8Z3K - chains D and E of the 8 polymer chains in the assembly; structure by electron microscopy, 3.19 A resolution.

Chain D (and E):
Protein: Adenosine deaminase domain-containing protein
Organism: Limisphaera ngatamarikiensis
Notes: chain E of this document is another copy of the same molecule, construct and numbering; everything in this record applies to it too
UniProtKB: A0A6M1RED6 (A0A6M1RED6_9BACT); residue numbers follow UniProt; this construct covers 1-629
Chain sequence (635 residues; each row starts with the number of its first residue):
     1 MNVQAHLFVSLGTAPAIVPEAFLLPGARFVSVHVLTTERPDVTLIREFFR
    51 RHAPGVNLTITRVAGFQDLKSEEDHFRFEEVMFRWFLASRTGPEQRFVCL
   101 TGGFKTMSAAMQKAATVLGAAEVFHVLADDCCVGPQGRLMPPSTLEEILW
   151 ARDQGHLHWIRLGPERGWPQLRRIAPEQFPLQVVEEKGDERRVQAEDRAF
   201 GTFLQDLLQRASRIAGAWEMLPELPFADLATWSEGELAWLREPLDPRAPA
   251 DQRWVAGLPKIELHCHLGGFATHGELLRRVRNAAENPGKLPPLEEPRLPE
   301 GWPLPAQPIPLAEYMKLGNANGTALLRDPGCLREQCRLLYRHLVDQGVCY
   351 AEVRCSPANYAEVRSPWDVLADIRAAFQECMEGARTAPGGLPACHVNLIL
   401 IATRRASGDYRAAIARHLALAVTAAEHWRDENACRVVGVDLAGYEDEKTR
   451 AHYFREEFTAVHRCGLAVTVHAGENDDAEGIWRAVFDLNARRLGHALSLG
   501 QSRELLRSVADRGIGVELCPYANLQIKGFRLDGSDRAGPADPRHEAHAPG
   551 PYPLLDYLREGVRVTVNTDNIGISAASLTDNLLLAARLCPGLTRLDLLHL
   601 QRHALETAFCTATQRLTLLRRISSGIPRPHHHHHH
Unresolved in the structure: 1, 535-548, 630-635 (chain E: 1-219, 534-548, 630-635)
Sequence notes: expression tag (630-635)

Interface between chain D and chain E:
Pairs across the interface - 41 pairs, chain D then chain E:
  Glu-362(D) / Arg-429(E)  hydrogen bond (backbone-side chain)
  Val-363(D) / Arg-429(E)  hydrogen bond (backbone-side chain)
  Ser-365(D) / His-427(E)  hydrogen bond
  Ser-365(D) / Arg-429(E)
  Pro-366(D) / Glu-426(E)
  Trp-367(D) / Trp-367(E)
  Trp-367(D) / Thr-423(E)
  Trp-367(D) / His-427(E)
  Asp-368(D) / His-427(E)
  Gly-408(D) / Arg-463(E)  hydrogen bond (backbone-side chain)
  Asp-409(D) / Arg-463(E)
  Arg-411(D) / Arg-463(E)
  Ala-412(D) / Arg-463(E)
  Ala-415(D) / Ala-460(E)  hydrophobic
  Arg-416(D) / Glu-426(E)  salt bridge
  Arg-416(D) / Cys-464(E)  hydrogen bond
  Ala-419(D) / Ala-419(E)
  Ala-419(D) / Val-422(E)  hydrophobic
  Ala-419(D) / Thr-423(E)  hydrogen bond (backbone-side chain)
  Leu-420(D) / Thr-423(E)  hydrogen bond (backbone-side chain)
  Val-422(D) / Arg-416(E)
  Val-422(D) / Ala-419(E)  hydrophobic
  Thr-423(D) / Trp-367(E)
  Thr-423(D) / Ala-419(E)  hydrogen bond (side chain-backbone)
  Thr-423(D) / Leu-420(E)
  Thr-423(D) / Thr-423(E)  hydrogen bond
  Glu-426(D) / Ser-365(E)
  Glu-426(D) / Pro-366(E)
  Glu-426(D) / Arg-416(E)  salt bridge
  His-427(D) / Ser-365(E)
  His-427(D) / Trp-367(E)
  His-427(D) / Asp-368(E)  salt bridge
  Arg-429(D) / Val-363(E)  hydrogen bond (side chain-backbone)
  Arg-429(D) / Arg-364(E)
  Arg-429(D) / Ser-365(E)
  Glu-456(D) / Glu-456(E)
  Thr-459(D) / Glu-457(E)
  Arg-463(D) / Asp-409(E)  salt bridge
  Arg-463(D) / Arg-411(E)
  Arg-463(D) / Ala-412(E)
  Cys-464(D) / Arg-416(E)
Other interface residues (no listed pair), chain D (25 interface residues in all): Arg-364, Ala-460
Other interface residues (no listed pair), chain E (23 interface residues in all): Ala-415

Overview:
Chain D and chain E form an interface of 25 and 23 residues respectively; the contacts include 10 hydrogen
bonds and 4 salt bridges. Polar contacts include Arg-416(D)/Glu-426(E), His-427(D)/Asp-368(E) and
Arg-463(D)/Asp-409(E).
Both chains are Adenosine deaminase domain-containing protein (Limisphaera ngatamarikiensis). Entry 8Z3K (The
structure of type III CRISPR-associated deaminase in complex 2cA6-2ATP) was determined by electron microscopy
together with 8Z3P, 8Z3R and 8Z40 from the same study.
